Entry 8V1T (electron microscopy, 2.80 A resolution); this record covers chains B and T of the 4 polymer chains in the assembly.

== Chain B ==
Molecule: DNA polymerase processivity factor
Source organism: Human alphaherpesvirus 1 strain KOS
UniProtKB: H9E949 (H9E949_HHV1); residue numbers follow UniProt; this construct covers 1-340
Sequence (340 residues; numbered 1 to 340; the number before each row is that of its first residue):
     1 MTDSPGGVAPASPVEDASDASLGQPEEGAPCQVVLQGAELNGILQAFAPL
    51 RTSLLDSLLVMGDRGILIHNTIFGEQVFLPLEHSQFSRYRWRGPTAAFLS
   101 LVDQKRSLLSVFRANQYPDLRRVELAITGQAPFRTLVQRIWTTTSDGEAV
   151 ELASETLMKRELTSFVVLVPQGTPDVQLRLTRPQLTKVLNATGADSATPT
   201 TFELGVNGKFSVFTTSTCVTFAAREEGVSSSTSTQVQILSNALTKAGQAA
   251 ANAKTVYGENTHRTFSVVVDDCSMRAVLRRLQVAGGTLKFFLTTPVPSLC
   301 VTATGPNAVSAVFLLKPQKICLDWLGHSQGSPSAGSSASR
Not modelled in the structure: 1-27, 226-251, 319-340

== Chain T ==
Molecule: Template DNA
Sequence (50 nucleotides; each row starts with the number of its first residue; numbers below 1 keep their minus sign (DC-17 is residue -17)):
   -17 CACACACACACACACACCGATCCCCGGGTACCGAGCTCGAATTCGTAATC
Not modelled in the structure: -17 to -4, 27-32

== Interface between chain B and chain T ==
Contacting residue pairs (11; chain B residue first):
  Leu50(B) with DC18(T), phosphate contact
  Arg51(B) with DC18(T), phosphate contact
  Thr52(B) with DG17(T), hydrogen bond to the phosphate; DC18(T), hydrogen bond to the phosphate
  Ser53(B) with DC18(T), phosphate contact
  Arg113(B) with DG17(T), salt bridge to the phosphate
  Arg279(B) with DT19(T), sugar contact; DC20(T), salt bridge to the phosphate
  Arg280(B) with DC18(T), hydrogen bond to the phosphate; DT19(T), salt bridge to the phosphate
  Gln282(B) with DT19(T), base contact
Other interface residues (no listed pair), chain T (5 interface residues in all): DA16

== In short ==
The interface between chain B and chain T involves 8 residues on one side and 5 on the other, with 3 hydrogen
bonds and 3 salt bridges. Polar pairs include Thr52(B)-DG17(T), Thr52(B)-DC18(T) and Arg280(B)-DC18(T).
Chain B is DNA polymerase processivity factor (Human alphaherpesvirus 1 strain KOS) and chain T is Template
DNA; the structure, Herpes simplex virus 1 polymerase holoenzyme bound to DNA and acyclovir triphosphate in
closed conformation, was determined by electron microscopy together with 8EXX, 8V1Q, 8V1R and 8V1S from the
same study.
